PDB entry 1H4N | X-ray diffraction, 2.00 A resolution | chain A

[Chain A]
Molecule: Carbonic anhydrase II
From: Homo sapiens
Notes: EC 4.2.1.1
Reference sequence: P00918 (CAH2_HUMAN); the author numbering skips numbers that UniProt does not, so the offset changes along the chain: 2-125 = UniProt 1-124; 127-261 = UniProt 125-259
Amino-acid sequence (259 residues; numbered 2 to 261; 1 number in that range is skipped by the numbering (no residue carries it; nothing is unmodelled there); the number before each row is that of its first residue):
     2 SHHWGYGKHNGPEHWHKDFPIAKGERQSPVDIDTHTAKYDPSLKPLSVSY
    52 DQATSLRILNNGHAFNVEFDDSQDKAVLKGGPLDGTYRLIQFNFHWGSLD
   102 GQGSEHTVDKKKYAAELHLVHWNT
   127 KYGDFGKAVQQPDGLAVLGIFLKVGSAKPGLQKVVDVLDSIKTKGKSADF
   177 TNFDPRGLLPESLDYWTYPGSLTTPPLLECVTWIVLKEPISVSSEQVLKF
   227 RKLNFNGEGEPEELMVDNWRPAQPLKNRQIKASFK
Unresolved in the structure: 2-3
Differences from the reference sequence: engineered mutation Asn94 (His93 in P00918)
Bound ions: Zn2+: Asn94, His96, His119 (together with 2-amino-2-hydroxymethyl-propane-1,3-diol)

[In short]
Asn94, His96 and His119 form the Zn2+ site.
Chain A is Carbonic anhydrase II (Homo sapiens); the structure, H94N carbonic anhydrase II complexed with
tris, was determined by X-ray diffraction together with 1H9N and 1H9Q from the same study.
